PDB entry 1N8U | X-ray diffraction, 1.80 A resolution | chain A

# Chain A
Name: chemosensory protein
Source organism: Mamestra brassicae
UniProt: Q9NG96 (Q9NG96_MAMBR); residues 1-112 here correspond to UniProt positions 17-128 (UniProt number = residue number + 16)
Chain sequence (112 residues; row label = number of the first residue in the row):
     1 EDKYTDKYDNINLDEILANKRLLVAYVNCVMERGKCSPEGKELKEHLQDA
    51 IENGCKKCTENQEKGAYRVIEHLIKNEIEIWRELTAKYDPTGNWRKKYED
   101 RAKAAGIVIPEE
Unresolved in the structure: 1-2, 103-112
Disulfide bonds: Cys29-Cys36, Cys55-Cys58
Residues lining bound ligands:
  - bromo-dodecanol (BDD), molecule 1: Tyr4, Glu39, Glu42, Leu43, His46, Leu47, Ala50, Ile51, Gly54, Cys55, Cys58, Gln62, Ala66, Ile70, Trp94, Tyr98
  - bromo-dodecanol (BDD), molecule 2: Tyr8, Asp9, Ile11, Leu13, Ile16, Leu23, Tyr26, Val27, Val30, Glu39, Leu43, Gln62, Val69, Leu73, Leu84
  - bromo-dodecanol (BDD), molecule 3: Leu13, Leu43, Leu47, Ile51, Asn61, Gln62, Gly65, Ala66, Val69, Ile70, Trp81, Thr85, Asp89, Trp94, Arg95
What the authors report for this chain:
  - binding site for bromo-dodecanol: Trp81
  - mutagenesis - Y26F, Y26V, W94C: decreased binding to bromo-dodecanol

# In short
Chain A binds 3 copies of bromo-dodecanol. From the paper: a binding site for bromo-dodecanol at Trp81; Y26F,
Y26V and W94C reduce binding to bromo-dodecanol.
Chain A is chemosensory protein (Mamestra brassicae); the structure, Chemosensory Protein in Complex with
bromo-dodecanol, was determined by X-ray diffraction (same publication as 1N8V).
